PDB entry 8CEN | electron microscopy, 3.00 A resolution | chains 0 and 1 of the 46 polymer chains in the assembly

== Chain 0 ==
Protein: General transcription and DNA repair factor IIH helicase subunit XPD
From: Saccharomyces cerevisiae
Notes: EC 3.6.4.12
UniProt: P06839 (RAD3_YEAST); residues 1-778 here = UniProt positions 1-778
Amino-acid sequence (778 residues; numbered 1 to 778; the number before each row is that of its first residue):
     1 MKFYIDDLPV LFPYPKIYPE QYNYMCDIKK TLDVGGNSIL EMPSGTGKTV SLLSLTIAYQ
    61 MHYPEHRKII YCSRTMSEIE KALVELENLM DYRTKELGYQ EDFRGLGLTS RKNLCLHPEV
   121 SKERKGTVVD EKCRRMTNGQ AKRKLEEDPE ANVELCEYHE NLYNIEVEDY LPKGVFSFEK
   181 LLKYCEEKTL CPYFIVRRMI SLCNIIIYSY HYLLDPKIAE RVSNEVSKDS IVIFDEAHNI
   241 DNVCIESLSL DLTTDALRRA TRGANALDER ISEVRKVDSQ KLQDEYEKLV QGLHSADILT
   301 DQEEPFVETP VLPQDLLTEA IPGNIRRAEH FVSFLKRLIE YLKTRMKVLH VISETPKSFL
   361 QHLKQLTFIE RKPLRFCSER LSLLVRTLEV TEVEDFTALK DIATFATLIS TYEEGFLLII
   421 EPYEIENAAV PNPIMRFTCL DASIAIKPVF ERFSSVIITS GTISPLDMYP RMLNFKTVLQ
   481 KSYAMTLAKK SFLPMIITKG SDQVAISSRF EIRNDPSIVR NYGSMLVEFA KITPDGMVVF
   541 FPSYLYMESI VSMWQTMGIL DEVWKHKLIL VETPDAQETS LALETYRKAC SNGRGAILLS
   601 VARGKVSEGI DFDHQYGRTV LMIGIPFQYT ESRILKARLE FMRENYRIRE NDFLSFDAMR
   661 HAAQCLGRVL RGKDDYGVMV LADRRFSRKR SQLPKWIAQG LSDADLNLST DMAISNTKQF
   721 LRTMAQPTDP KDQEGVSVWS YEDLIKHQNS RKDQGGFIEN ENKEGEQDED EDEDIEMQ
Not modelled in the structure: 753-778
Metal / ion sites: 4Fe-4S cluster Fe: C115, C133, C156, C191
Ligand contacts: 4Fe-4S cluster (SF4): R111, L114, C115, L116, H117, V120, C133, T137, C156, Y158, H159, C191, Y193, F194
UniProt features mapped onto this chain:
  - motif: D235 to H238 (DEAH box)
  - binding site (ATP): M42 to T49
  - binding site ([4Fe-4S] cluster): C115, C133, C156, C191
  - mutagenesis: K48 (K48R/A: Loss of ATPase and DNA helicase activities but not ssDNA-binding or ATP-binding, impaired removal of pyrimidine dimers. Loss of RNA:DNA helicase. Extremely UV-sensitive), R111 (R111H: Intermediate level of UV-sensitivity), C115 (C115S: Extremely UV-sensitive), E236 (E236K: In rad3-1; abnormal sensitivity to UV irradiation, defective excision of damaged DNA bases ...), G461 (G461R: In rad3-2; abnormal sensitivity to UV irradiation, defective excision of damaged DNA bases)

== Chain 1 ==
Protein: General transcription and DNA repair factor IIH subunit TFB1
From: Saccharomyces cerevisiae
Amino-acid sequence (642 residues; each row starts with the number of its first residue):
     1 MSHSGAAIFE KVSGIIAINE DVSPAELTWR STDGDKVHTV VLSTIDKLQA TPASSEKMML
    61 RLIGKVDESK KRKDNEGNEV VPKPQRHMFS FNNRTVMDNI KMTLQQIISR YKDADIYEEK
   121 RRREESAQHT ETPMSSSSVT AGTPTPHLDT PQLNNGAPLI NTAKLDDSLS KEKLLTNLKL
   181 QQSLLKGNKV LMKVFQETVI NAGLPPSEFW STRIPLLRAF ALSTSQKVGP YNVLSTIKPV
   241 ASSENKVNVN LSREKILNIF ENYPIVKKAY TDNVPKNFKE PEFWARFFSS KLFRKLRGEK
   301 IMQNDRGDVI IDRYLTLDQE FDRKDDDMLL HPVKKIIDLD GNIQDDPVVR GNRPDFTMQP
   361 GVDINGNSDG TVDILKGMNR LSEKMIMALK NEYSRTNLQN KSNITNDEED EDNDERNELK
   421 IDDLNESYKT NYAIIHLKRN AHEKTTDNDA KSSADSIKNA DLKVSNQQML QQLSLVMDNL
   481 INKLDLNQVV PNNEVSNKIN KRVITAIKIN AKQAKHNNVN SALGSFVDNT SQANELEVKS
   541 TLPIDLLESC RMLHTTCCEF LKHFYIHFQS GEQKQASTVK KLYNHLKDCI EKLNELFQDV
   601 LNGDGESMSN TCTAYLKPVL NSITLATHKY DEYFNEYNNN SN
Not modelled in the structure: 67-82, 122-166, 241-244, 394-412, 447-461, 518-535, 640-642

== Interface between chain 0 and chain 1 ==
Residue-residue contacts (162; chain 0 residue first):
  F12(0) with L424(1), hydrophobic
  Y14(0) with K420(1); I421(1), hydrogen bond (side chain-backbone); L424(1), hydrophobic; N425(1)
  P15(0) with L424(1); N425(1); E426(1)
  K16(0) with D423(1); L424(1), hydrogen bond (backbone-backbone); N425(1), hydrogen bond (side chain-backbone); E426(1)
  Y18(0) with D423(1), hydrogen bond; L424(1)
  Q21(0) with L424(1)
  G47(0) with I421(1)
  T75(0) with N342(1)
  M76(0) with K335(1); D338(1); G341(1); N342(1), hydrogen bond (backbone-side chain); D345(1)
  S77(0) with K335(1); I336(1); N342(1), hydrogen bond (backbone-side chain)
  E80(0) with K335(1); I336(1)
  K81(0) with I336(1); L419(1)
  V84(0) with E415(1); R416(1)
  E85(0) with L419(1)
  E87(0) with R416(1), salt bridge
  N88(0) with R416(1); K420(1)
  D91(0) with R416(1), salt bridge
  T109(0) with D345(1), hydrogen bond
  S110(0) with Q344(1), hydrogen bond (side chain-backbone); D345(1)
  K112(0) with Q344(1)
  N113(0) with K335(1), hydrogen bond (backbone-side chain); G341(1), hydrogen bond (side chain-backbone); D345(1)
  R124(0) with D340(1), salt bridge; Q344(1)
  G126(0) with Q344(1), hydrogen bond (backbone-side chain); P347(1)
  T127(0) with P347(1)
  E179(0) with K334(1); K335(1), hydrogen bond (side chain-backbone); E415(1)
  S209(0) with D345(1), hydrogen bond
  H211(0) with D346(1)
  Y212(0) with D345(1), hydrogen bond (side chain-backbone)
  D215(0) with D346(1)
  K217(0) with V348(1); R350(1)
  I218(0) with D346(1); V348(1), hydrophobic
  E246(0) with V349(1); G351(1)
  S249(0) with R350(1); G351(1); N352(1), hydrogen bond
  L250(0) with R350(1); N352(1), hydrogen bond (backbone-side chain)
  D251(0) with G351(1); N352(1), hydrogen bond; R353(1), hydrogen bond (side chain-backbone)
  T253(0) with R353(1)
  E308(0) with V348(1); R350(1), salt bridge
  K400(0) with R350(1)
  D401(0) with R350(1), salt bridge
  T404(0) with R350(1), hydrogen bond
  E424(0) with R353(1), salt bridge
  I425(0) with V362(1), hydrophobic
  N427(0) with V362(1), hydrogen bond (side chain-backbone); D363(1); I364(1)
  A428(0) with I364(1)
  A429(0) with I364(1), hydrogen bond (backbone-backbone)
  R436(0) with N352(1); R353(1), hydrogen bond (side chain-backbone)
  T438(0) with N352(1)
  F510(0) with F356(1), hydrophobic
  S543(0) with T357(1)
  Y544(0) with T357(1), hydrogen bond (backbone-backbone); M358(1); Q359(1); P360(1), hydrophobic; V372(1); L375(1)
  L545(0) with F356(1), hydrophobic; T357(1), hydrogen bond (backbone-backbone); G361(1)
  E548(0) with P360(1); G361(1), hydrogen bond (side chain-backbone); T371(1), hydrogen bond; V372(1), hydrogen bond (side chain-backbone); L375(1)
  V551(0) with L375(1), hydrophobic
  S552(0) with I374(1)
  Q555(0) with R297(1), hydrogen bond; G298(1)
  D561(0) with S235(1); K238(1); R297(1), salt bridge
  W564(0) with N232(1); S235(1); M378(1); S382(1)
  K565(0) with T236(1)
  L568(0) with M385(1), hydrophobic; I386(1), hydrophobic
  I569(0) with M378(1); S382(1), hydrogen bond (backbone-side chain)
  L570(0) with N379(1); S382(1)
  V571(0) with L375(1), hydrophobic; M378(1), hydrophobic; N379(1), hydrogen bond (backbone-side chain)
  T573(0) with N379(1), hydrogen bond
  P574(0) with P360(1), hydrophobic
  A576(0) with D340(1); I343(1), hydrophobic
  Q577(0) with L330(1); D340(1), hydrogen bond
  E578(0) with K376(1), salt bridge
  T579(0) with L339(1)
  S580(0) with I337(1), hydrogen bond (side chain-backbone); L339(1), hydrogen bond (side chain-backbone); D340(1)
  L581(0) with L329(1); L330(1), hydrophobic; E383(1)
  A582(0) with N379(1); E383(1)
  L583(0) with I337(1), hydrophobic
  E584(0) with H331(1), salt bridge; V333(1); I337(1)
  T585(0) with S382(1); E383(1); I386(1)
  R587(0) with I337(1); E418(1), salt bridge
  K588(0) with K390(1)
  N592(0) with I386(1); L389(1)
  R594(0) with P230(1), hydrogen bond (side chain-backbone); Y231(1)
  V601(0) with M358(1), hydrophobic
  R603(0) with M358(1)
  K605(0) with L339(1)
  I610(0) with I336(1)
  Y629(0) with D355(1)
  R671(0) with E418(1), hydrogen bond (side chain-backbone); L419(1)
  K673(0) with D423(1)
  D674(0) with D423(1)
  V738(0) with L424(1), hydrophobic
Other interface residues (no listed pair), chain 0 (104 interface residues in all): P13, I17, V50, L108, K125, F178, K180, L182, F437, L560, A589, V606, D613, Q628, S632, I634, G672
Other interface residues (no listed pair), chain 1 (69 interface residues in all): E299, K300, L381, S427

== Overview ==
The interface between chain 0 and chain 1 involves 104 residues on one side and 69 on the other, with 36
hydrogen bonds and 10 salt bridges. Polar contacts include E87(0)-R416(1), D91(0)-R416(1) and R124(0)-D340(1).
Chain 0 binds 4Fe-4S cluster.
Chain 0 is General transcription and DNA repair factor IIH helicase subunit XPD and chain 1 is General
transcription and DNA repair factor IIH subunit TFB1, both from Saccharomyces cerevisiae; the structure, Yeast
RNA polymerase II transcription pre-initiation complex with core Mediator, was determined by electron
microscopy (same publication as 8CEO).
